Entry 1EOC (X-ray diffraction, 2.25 A resolution); this record covers chains A and B.

[Chain A]
Name: Protocatechuate 3,4-dioxygenase alpha chain
From: Acinetobacter sp
Notes: EC 1.13.11.3
Reference sequence: P20371 (PCXA_ACIAD); the construct lacks a stretch of the UniProt sequence, so the offset changes along the chain: -3 to 88 = UniProt 1-92; 89-200 = UniProt 98-209
Amino-acid sequence (209 residues; numbered -3 to 200 plus 5 insertion-coded residues; the number before each row is that of its first residue; a row labelled like 88A-88E holds insertion residues (88A, then the next letters in order); numbers below 1 keep their minus sign (Met-3 is residue -3)):
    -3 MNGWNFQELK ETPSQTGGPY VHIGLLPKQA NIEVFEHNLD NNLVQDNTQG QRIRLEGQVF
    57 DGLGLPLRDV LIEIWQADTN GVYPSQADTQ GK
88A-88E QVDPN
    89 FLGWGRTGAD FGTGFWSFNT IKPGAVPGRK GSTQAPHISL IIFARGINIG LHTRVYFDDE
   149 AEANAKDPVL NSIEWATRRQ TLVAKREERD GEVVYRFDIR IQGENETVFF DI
Unresolved in the structure: -3 to 3
Small-molecule neighbours: 4-nitrocatechol (4NC): Thr12, Gly14, Pro15, Arg133
UniProt features mapped onto this chain:
  - binding site (3,4-dihydroxybenzoate): Arg133

[Chain B]
Name: Protocatechuate 3,4-dioxygenase beta chain
From: Acinetobacter sp
Notes: EC 1.13.11.3
Reference sequence: P20372 (PCXB_ACIAD); residues 300-540 here correspond to UniProt positions 1-241 (UniProt number = residue number - 299)
Amino-acid sequence (241 residues; numbered 300 to 540; the number before each row is that of its first residue):
   300 MSQIIWGAYA QRNTEDHPPA YAPGYKTSVL RSPKNALISI AETLSEVTAP HFSADKFGPK
   360 DNDLILNYAK DGLPIGERVI VHGYVRDQFG RPVKNALVEV WQANASGRYR HPNDQYIGAM
   420 DPNFGGCGRM LTDDNGYYVF RTIKPGPYPW RNRINEWRPA HIHFSLIADG WAQRLISQFY
   480 FEGDTLIDSC PILKTIPSEQ QRRALIALED KSNFIEADSR CYRFDITLRG RRATYFENDL
   540 T
Unresolved in the structure: 300-302
Metal / ion sites: Fe ion: Tyr408, His460, His462 (together with 4-nitrocatechol)
Small-molecule neighbours: 4-nitrocatechol (4NC): Tyr324, Tyr408, Tyr447, Trp449, Arg457, His460, His462, Gln477, Ile491
UniProt features mapped onto this chain:
  - binding site (Fe cation): Tyr408, Tyr447, His460, His462

[Chain A / chain B interface]
Pairs across the interface - 174 pairs, chain A then chain B:
  Glu4(A) with Gln387(B), hydrogen bond
  Leu5(A) with Gln387(B), hydrogen bond (backbone-backbone); Thr526(B)
  Lys6(A) with Asp315(B), salt bridge; Gln499(B); Gln500(B); Thr526(B)
  Glu7(A) with Arg311(B), salt bridge; His316(B), salt bridge; Gln500(B), hydrogen bond (backbone-side chain); Thr526(B); Arg528(B)
  Thr8(A) with His316(B); Phe463(B); Leu474(B); Leu504(B); Ile525(B); Thr526(B), hydrogen bond (side chain-backbone)
  Pro9(A) with Asp315(B); His316(B); Ser476(B), hydrogen bond (backbone-side chain); Ile495(B), hydrophobic; Gln500(B); Leu504(B), hydrophobic
  Ser10(A) with His316(B), hydrogen bond (backbone-side chain); Pro317(B); Ile475(B), hydrogen bond (side chain-backbone); Ser476(B)
  Gln11(A) with Ile475(B), hydrogen bond (backbone-backbone); Ser476(B); Gln477(B); Tyr479(B), hydrogen bond; Ile491(B); Leu492(B); Thr494(B); Ile495(B); Leu504(B)
  Thr12(A) with Tyr324(B), hydrogen bond; Gln477(B), hydrogen bond (backbone-side chain)
  Gly13(A) with Trp400(B); His462(B); Ile475(B)
  Pro15(A) with His410(B)
  Tyr16(A) with Trp400(B), hydrogen bond (backbone-side chain); Tyr408(B), hydrophobic; His410(B); Asn412(B); Asp413(B); Tyr447(B), hydrogen bond
  Val17(A) with Trp400(B)
  His18(A) with His410(B), hydrogen bond
  Ile19(A) with Trp400(B), hydrophobic; Tyr408(B), hydrophobic; Arg409(B); His410(B); Gly425(B); Cys426(B)
  Gly20(A) with Val399(B); Trp400(B); Cys426(B)
  Leu21(A) with Glu398(B); Trp400(B), hydrophobic; Ile475(B), hydrophobic
  Ala26(A) with Pro411(B)
  Ile28(A) with Tyr367(B), hydrophobic; Arg409(B)
  Val30(A) with Asn366(B); Tyr367(B), hydrophobic; Cys426(B), hydrophobic
  Phe31(A) with Asp360(B); Gly427(B); Arg428(B)
  His33(A) with Lys355(B); Arg428(B), hydrogen bond (backbone-side chain)
  Leu35(A) with Phe351(B), hydrophobic; Glu398(B)
  Asp57(A) with Leu329(B)
  Gly58(A) with Leu329(B), hydrogen bond (backbone-backbone)
  Leu59(A) with Leu329(B), hydrophobic
  Leu63(A) with Arg330(B)
  Asp65(A) with Arg330(B), salt bridge
  Glu69(A) with Trp470(B); Arg473(B), salt bridge
  Trp71(A) with Ser344(B), hydrogen bond (side chain-backbone); Thr347(B), hydrogen bond; Ala348(B); Pro349(B); Trp470(B)
  Tyr79(A) with Ser344(B), hydrogen bond; Thr347(B)
  Pro80(A) with Ala348(B); His350(B)
  Ser81(A) with Thr347(B); Ala348(B), hydrogen bond (side chain-backbone); His350(B)
  Gln82(A) with His350(B), hydrogen bond (backbone-side chain)
  Ala83(A) with Val346(B); Thr347(B)
  Asp84(A) with Thr347(B)
  Thr85(A) with Leu343(B)
  Gln86(A) with Leu343(B)
  Leu90(A) with His350(B)
  Trp92(A) with Pro349(B), hydrophobic; Phe351(B), hydrophobic; Ile466(B), hydrophobic; Trp470(B)
  Arg94(A) with Glu398(B), salt bridge; Ile466(B); Arg473(B)
  Phe99(A) with His410(B); Pro411(B), hydrophobic
  Gly116(A) with Leu539(B); Thr540(B)
  Arg117(A) with Ala340(B); Glu341(B), hydrogen bond (side chain-backbone); Asp538(B); Leu539(B); Thr540(B)
  Lys118(A) with Asp538(B), hydrogen bond (backbone-backbone); Thr540(B)
  Gly119(A) with Thr540(B), hydrogen bond (backbone-backbone)
  Gln122(A) with Thr342(B), hydrogen bond; Ser344(B)
  His125(A) with Ser344(B), hydrogen bond
  Ser127(A) with Trp470(B)
  Ile129(A) with Trp470(B), hydrophobic; Arg473(B)
  Phe131(A) with Arg473(B); Ile475(B), hydrophobic
  Arg133(A) with Tyr324(B); Thr326(B); Arg330(B), hydrogen bond (backbone-side chain)
  Gly134(A) with Tyr324(B), hydrogen bond (backbone-side chain); Thr326(B), hydrogen bond (backbone-side chain); Ser327(B); Arg330(B)
  Ile135(A) with Arg330(B)
  Asn136(A) with Pro317(B); Pro318(B), hydrogen bond (side chain-backbone); Ala319(B), hydrogen bond (side chain-backbone); Tyr324(B)
  Ile137(A) with Arg311(B); His316(B); Pro317(B)
  Arg142(A) with Thr342(B), hydrogen bond; Ser344(B); Glu345(B), salt bridge
  Ile161(A) with Ile337(B), hydrophobic
  Arg166(A) with Asn334(B)
  Ile189(A) with Arg330(B); Ser331(B); Pro332(B)
  Gln190(A) with Val328(B), hydrogen bond (side chain-backbone); Leu329(B); Ser331(B), hydrogen bond (side chain-backbone)
  Glu194(A) with Pro332(B); Lys333(B), hydrogen bond (side chain-backbone); Asn334(B), hydrogen bond (side chain-backbone)
  Val196(A) with Ile337(B), hydrophobic
  Phe197(A) with Pro332(B), hydrophobic; Leu336(B), hydrophobic; Ile337(B), hydrogen bond (backbone-backbone)
  Phe198(A) with Ile337(B); Ile339(B), hydrophobic
  Asp199(A) with Thr313(B); Ile337(B), hydrogen bond (backbone-backbone); Ser338(B); Ile339(B), hydrogen bond (backbone-backbone)
  Ile200(A) with Ile339(B), hydrophobic; Glu341(B); Glu345(B); Trp470(B); Ala471(B), hydrophobic; Arg528(B), hydrogen bond (backbone-side chain)
Also at the interface, not in a pair above, chain A (79 interface residues in all): Pro23, Asn27, Glu29, Val114, Pro115, Ser120, Ala132, Leu139, His140, Val157, Ser160, Trp163
Also at the interface, not in a pair above, chain B (86 interface residues in all): Asn312, Ala321, Phe388, Leu396, Gly424, Ser464, Asp468, Ala503, Asp524, Arg530

[In short]
Chain A and chain B form an interface of 79 and 86 residues respectively; the contacts include 40 hydrogen
bonds and 7 salt bridges. Among the polar pairs are Lys6(A)-Asp315(B), Glu7(A)-Arg311(B) and
Glu7(A)-His316(B). 4-nitrocatechol is bound between chain A and chain B.
Here chain A is Protocatechuate 3,4-dioxygenase alpha chain and chain B is Protocatechuate 3,4-dioxygenase
beta chain, both from Acinetobacter sp. Entry 1EOC (Crystal structure of acinetobacter sp. ADP1
protocatechuate 3,4-dioxygenase in complex with 4-nitrocatechol) was determined by X-ray diffraction together
with 1EO2, 1EO9, 1EOA and 1EOB from the same study.
